7YG2 - chains H and K of the 12 polymer chains in the assembly; structure by electron microscopy, 3.32 A resolution.

# Chain H (and K)
Molecule: Immunoglobulin heavy constant mu
Source organism: Homo sapiens
Notes: chain K of this document is another copy of the same molecule, construct and numbering; everything in this record applies to it too
Reference sequence: P01871 (IGHM_HUMAN); residues 229-576 here correspond to UniProt positions 106-453 (UniProt number = residue number - 123)
Amino-acid sequence (383 residues; each row starts with the number of its first residue):
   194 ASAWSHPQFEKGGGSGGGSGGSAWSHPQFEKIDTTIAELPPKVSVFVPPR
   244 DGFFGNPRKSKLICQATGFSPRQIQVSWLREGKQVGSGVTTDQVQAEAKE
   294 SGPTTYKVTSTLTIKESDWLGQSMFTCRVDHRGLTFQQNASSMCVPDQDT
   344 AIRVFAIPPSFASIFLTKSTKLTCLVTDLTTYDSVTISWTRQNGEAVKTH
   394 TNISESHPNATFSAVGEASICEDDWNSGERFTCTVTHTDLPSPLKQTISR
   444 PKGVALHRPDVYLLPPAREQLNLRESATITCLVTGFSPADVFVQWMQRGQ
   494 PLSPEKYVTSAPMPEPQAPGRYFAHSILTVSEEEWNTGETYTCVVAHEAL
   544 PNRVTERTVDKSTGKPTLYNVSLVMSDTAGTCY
Unresolved in the structure: 194-344, 445-446, 569-576 (chain K: 194-344, 447-448, 570-576)
Sequence notes: expression tag (194-228)
Disulfides: Cys367-Cys426, Cys474-Cys536
Covalently attached groups: N-acetylglucosamine (NAG) linked to Asn563
Curated features (UniProtKB/Swiss-Prot):
  - glycosylation (N-linked (GlcNAc...) asparagine): Asn332 (complex), Asn395, Asn402

# Interface between chain H and chain K
Contacting residue pairs (46; chain H residue first):
  Phe358(H) with Asn545(K)
  Cys414(H) with Cys414(K), hydrophobic
  Asp416(H) with Ser362(K)
  Arg451(H) with Gly492(K), hydrogen bond (side chain-backbone); Gln493(K), hydrogen bond
  Gln487(H) with Asn545(K)
  Met489(H) with Pro544(K), hydrophobic; Asn545(K)
  Arg491(H) with Arg451(K), hydrogen bond (backbone-side chain)
  Gly492(H) with Arg451(K), hydrogen bond (backbone-side chain)
  Gln493(H) with Arg451(K), hydrogen bond
  Val537(H) with Asn545(K)
  Pro544(H) with Gly492(K)
  Asn545(H) with Phe358(K); Gln487(K); Met489(K); Val537(K); Val547(K)
  Val547(H) with Asn545(K); Val547(K)
  Thr548(H) with Glu549(K), hydrogen bond
  Glu549(H) with Val547(K); Thr548(K), hydrogen bond; Glu549(K), hydrogen bond (backbone-side chain)
  Lys558(H) with Pro559(K)
  Thr560(H) with Pro559(K); Thr560(K)
  Leu561(H) with Thr560(K); Leu561(K); Tyr562(K), hydrogen bond (backbone-backbone)
  Tyr562(H) with Tyr562(K), hydrophobic
  Asn563(H) with Tyr562(K), hydrogen bond (backbone-backbone); Asn563(K); Val564(K), hydrogen bond (backbone-backbone)
  Val564(H) with Val564(K)
  Ser565(H) with Val564(K), hydrogen bond (backbone-backbone); Ser565(K); Leu566(K), hydrogen bond (backbone-backbone)
  Leu566(H) with Leu566(K); Met568(K), hydrophobic
  Val567(H) with Leu566(K), hydrogen bond (backbone-backbone); Val567(K); Met568(K), hydrogen bond (backbone-backbone); Ser569(K)
  Met568(H) with Met568(K); Ser569(K)
Interface residues without a listed pair, chain H (30 interface residues in all): Lys361, Ile413, Glu415, Ser555, Pro559
Interface residues without a listed pair, chain K (29 interface residues in all): Lys361, Glu415, Pro494, Arg550

# Overview
The interface between chain H and chain K involves 30 residues on one side and 29 on the other; the contacts
include 15 hydrogen bonds. Polar contacts include Arg451(H)-Gly492(K), Arg451(H)-Gln493(K) and
Arg491(H)-Arg451(K). Covalently linked N-acetylglucosamine: at Asn563(H).
Both chains are Immunoglobulin heavy constant mu (Homo sapiens). Entry 7YG2 (Cryo-EM structure of human IgM-Fc
in complex with the J chain and the DBL domain of ...) was determined by electron microscopy (same publication
as 7Y0H, 7Y0J and 7Y09).
